Entry 8OPP (electron microscopy, 3.76 A resolution); this record covers chains A and D.

# Chain A
Molecule: Terminal uridylyltransferase 7
Source organism: Homo sapiens
Notes: EC 2.7.7.52
UniProt: Q5VYS8 (TUT7_HUMAN); numbering as in UniProt (aligned over 1-1495)
Chain sequence (1495 residues; numbered 1 to 1495; the number before each row is that of its first residue):
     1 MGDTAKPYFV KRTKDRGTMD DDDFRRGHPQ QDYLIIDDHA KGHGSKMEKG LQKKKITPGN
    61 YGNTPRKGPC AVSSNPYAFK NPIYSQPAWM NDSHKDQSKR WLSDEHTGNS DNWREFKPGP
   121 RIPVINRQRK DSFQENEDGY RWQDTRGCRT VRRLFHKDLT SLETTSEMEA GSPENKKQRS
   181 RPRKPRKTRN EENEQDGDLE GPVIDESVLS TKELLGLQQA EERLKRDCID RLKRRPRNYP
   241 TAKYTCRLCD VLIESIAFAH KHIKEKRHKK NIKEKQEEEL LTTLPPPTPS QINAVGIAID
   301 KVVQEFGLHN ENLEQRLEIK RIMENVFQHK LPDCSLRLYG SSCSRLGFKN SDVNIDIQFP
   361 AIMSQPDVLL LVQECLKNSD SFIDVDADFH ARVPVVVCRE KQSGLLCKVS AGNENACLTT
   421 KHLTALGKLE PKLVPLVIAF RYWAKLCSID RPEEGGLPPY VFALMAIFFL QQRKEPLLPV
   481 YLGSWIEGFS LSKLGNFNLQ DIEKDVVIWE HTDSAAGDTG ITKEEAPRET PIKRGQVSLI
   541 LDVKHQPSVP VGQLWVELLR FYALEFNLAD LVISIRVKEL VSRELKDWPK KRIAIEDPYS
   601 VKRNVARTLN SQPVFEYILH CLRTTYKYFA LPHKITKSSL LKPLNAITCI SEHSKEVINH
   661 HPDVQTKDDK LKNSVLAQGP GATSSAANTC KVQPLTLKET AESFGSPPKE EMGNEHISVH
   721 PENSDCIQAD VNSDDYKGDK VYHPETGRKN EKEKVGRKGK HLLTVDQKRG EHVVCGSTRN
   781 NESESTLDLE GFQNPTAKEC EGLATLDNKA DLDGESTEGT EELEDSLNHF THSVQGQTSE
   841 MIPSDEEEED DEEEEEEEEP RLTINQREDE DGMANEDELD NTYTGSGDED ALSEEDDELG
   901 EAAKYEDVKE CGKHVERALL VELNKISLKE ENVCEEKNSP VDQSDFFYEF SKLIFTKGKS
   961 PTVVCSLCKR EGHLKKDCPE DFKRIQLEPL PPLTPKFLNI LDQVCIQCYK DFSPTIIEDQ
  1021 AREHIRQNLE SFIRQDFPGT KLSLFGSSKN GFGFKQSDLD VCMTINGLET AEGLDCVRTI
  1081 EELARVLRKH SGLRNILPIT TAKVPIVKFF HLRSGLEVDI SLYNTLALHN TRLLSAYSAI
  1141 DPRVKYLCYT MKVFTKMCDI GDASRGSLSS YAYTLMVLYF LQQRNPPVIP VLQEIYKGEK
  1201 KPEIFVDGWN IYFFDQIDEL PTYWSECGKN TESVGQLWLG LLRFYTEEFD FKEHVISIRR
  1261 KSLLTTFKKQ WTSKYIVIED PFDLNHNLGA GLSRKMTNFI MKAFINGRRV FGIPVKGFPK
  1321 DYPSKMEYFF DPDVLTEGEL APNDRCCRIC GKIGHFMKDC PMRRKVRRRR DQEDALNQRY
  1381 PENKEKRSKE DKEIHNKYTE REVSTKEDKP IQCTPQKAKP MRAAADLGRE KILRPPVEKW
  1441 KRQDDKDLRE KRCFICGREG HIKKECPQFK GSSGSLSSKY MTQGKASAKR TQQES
Unresolved in the structure: 1-286, 513-530, 631-955, 984-989, 1066-1076, 1196-1207, 1274-1275, 1317-1322, 1337-1495
Small-molecule neighbours: P5E ([[(2R,3S,4R,5R)-5-[2,4-bis(oxidanylidene)pyrimidin-1-yl]-3,4-bis(oxidanyl)oxolan-2-yl]methoxy-sulfanyl-phosphoryl] phosphono hydrogen phosphate): Phe-1045, Gly-1046, Ser-1047, Ser-1057, Asp-1058, Leu-1059, Asp-1060, Asp-1119, Ala-1127, Asn-1130, Thr-1131, Lys-1152, Lys-1156, Ser-1169, Ser-1170, Tyr-1171, His-1286, Leu-1288
UniProt features mapped onto this chain:
  - zinc finger: Tyr-244 to Glu-274 (Matrin-type), Val-963 to Glu-980 (CCHC-type 1), Arg-1345 to Met-1362 (CCHC-type 2), Lys-1451 to Gln-1468 (CCHC-type 3)
  - binding site (UTP): Ser-1047 to Asn-1050, Ser-1057 to Asp-1060, Asn-1130, Lys-1152, Ser-1170 to Thr-1174, His-1286
  - binding site (Mg(2+)): Asp-1058, Asp-1060
  - modified residue: Thr-57 (Phosphothreonine), Thr-64 (Phosphothreonine), Ser-132 (Phosphoserine), Ser-172 (Phosphoserine), Ser-600 (Phosphoserine), Ser-844 (Phosphoserine), Ser-893 (Phosphoserine), Ser-939 (Phosphoserine)
Reported in the primary citation:
  - binding site for P5E: Phe-1045, Ser-1047, Asn-1130, Lys-1156, Ser-1170, Tyr-1171, His-1286
  - binding site for the 25-nt RNA strand (chain D): Lys-969

# Chain D
Molecule: 25-nt RNA strand
Sequence (25 nucleotides; numbered 1 to 78; 53 numbers in that range are skipped by the numbering (no residue carries them; nothing is unmodelled there); the number before each row is that of its first residue):
     1 UGAGGUAGUA GU
    66 GCCACUGCCU UGC

# Chain A / chain D interface
Pairs across the interface (28):
  Pro-589(A) with A7(D), phosphate contact
  Lys-591(A) with A7(D), phosphate contact
  Arg-592(A) with A7(D), salt bridge to the phosphate
  Lys-969(A) with G5(D), sugar contact; U6(D), salt bridge to the phosphate
  Phe-1045(A) with C78(D), base contact
  Leu-1097(A) with U1(D), sugar contact
  Ile-1099(A) with G77(D), base contact; C78(D), phosphate contact
  Thr-1101(A) with U76(D), hydrogen bond to the base; G77(D), hydrogen bond to the base
  Ala-1102(A) with C78(D), phosphate contact
  Lys-1103(A) with U76(D), phosphate contact; G77(D), hydrogen bond to the phosphate
  Val-1104(A) with C78(D), base contact
  Ile-1106(A) with C78(D), phosphate contact
  Lys-1108(A) with C78(D), salt bridge to the phosphate
  Asp-1119(A) with C78(D), phosphate contact
  Ser-1121(A) with C78(D), hydrogen bond to the base
  Asn-1124(A) with C78(D), base contact
  Ala-1127(A) with C78(D), base contact
  Ser-1164(A) with G77(D), hydrogen bond to the sugar; C78(D), phosphate contact
  Arg-1165(A) with G2(D), sugar contact; A3(D), hydrogen bond to the sugar
  Gly-1291(A) with U76(D), sugar contact
  Ser-1293(A) with G4(D), sugar contact
  Lys-1295(A) with G5(D), salt bridge to the phosphate
Interface residues without a listed pair, chain A (23 interface residues in all): Ala-1163
Interface residues without a listed pair, chain D (11 interface residues in all): G8

# Summary
The interface between chain A and chain D involves 23 residues on one side and 11 on the other; the contacts
include 6 hydrogen bonds and 4 salt bridges. Polar pairs include Thr-1101(A)/U76(D), Thr-1101(A)/G77(D) and
Ser-1121(A)/C78(D). The paper reports a binding site for P5E at Phe-1045(A), Ser-1047(A) and Asn-1130(A) among
others; a binding site for the 25-nt RNA strand (chain D) at Lys-969(A).
Chain A is Terminal uridylyltransferase 7 (Homo sapiens) and chain D is a 25-nt RNA strand; the structure,
Structure of human terminal uridylyltransferase 7 (hTUT7/ZCCHC6) bound with pre-let7g miRNA and UTPalphaS, was
determined by electron microscopy together with 8OEF, 8OPS, 8OPT and 8OST from the same study.
